Entry 7R4Q (electron microscopy, 3.60 A resolution); this record covers chains A and D of the 5 polymer chains in the assembly.

[Chain A]
Name: Spike glycoprotein
Organism: Severe acute respiratory syndrome coronavirus 2
UniProtKB: P0DTC2 (SPIKE_SARS2); numbering as in UniProt (aligned over 1-1208)
Chain sequence (1264 residues; each row starts with the number of its first residue):
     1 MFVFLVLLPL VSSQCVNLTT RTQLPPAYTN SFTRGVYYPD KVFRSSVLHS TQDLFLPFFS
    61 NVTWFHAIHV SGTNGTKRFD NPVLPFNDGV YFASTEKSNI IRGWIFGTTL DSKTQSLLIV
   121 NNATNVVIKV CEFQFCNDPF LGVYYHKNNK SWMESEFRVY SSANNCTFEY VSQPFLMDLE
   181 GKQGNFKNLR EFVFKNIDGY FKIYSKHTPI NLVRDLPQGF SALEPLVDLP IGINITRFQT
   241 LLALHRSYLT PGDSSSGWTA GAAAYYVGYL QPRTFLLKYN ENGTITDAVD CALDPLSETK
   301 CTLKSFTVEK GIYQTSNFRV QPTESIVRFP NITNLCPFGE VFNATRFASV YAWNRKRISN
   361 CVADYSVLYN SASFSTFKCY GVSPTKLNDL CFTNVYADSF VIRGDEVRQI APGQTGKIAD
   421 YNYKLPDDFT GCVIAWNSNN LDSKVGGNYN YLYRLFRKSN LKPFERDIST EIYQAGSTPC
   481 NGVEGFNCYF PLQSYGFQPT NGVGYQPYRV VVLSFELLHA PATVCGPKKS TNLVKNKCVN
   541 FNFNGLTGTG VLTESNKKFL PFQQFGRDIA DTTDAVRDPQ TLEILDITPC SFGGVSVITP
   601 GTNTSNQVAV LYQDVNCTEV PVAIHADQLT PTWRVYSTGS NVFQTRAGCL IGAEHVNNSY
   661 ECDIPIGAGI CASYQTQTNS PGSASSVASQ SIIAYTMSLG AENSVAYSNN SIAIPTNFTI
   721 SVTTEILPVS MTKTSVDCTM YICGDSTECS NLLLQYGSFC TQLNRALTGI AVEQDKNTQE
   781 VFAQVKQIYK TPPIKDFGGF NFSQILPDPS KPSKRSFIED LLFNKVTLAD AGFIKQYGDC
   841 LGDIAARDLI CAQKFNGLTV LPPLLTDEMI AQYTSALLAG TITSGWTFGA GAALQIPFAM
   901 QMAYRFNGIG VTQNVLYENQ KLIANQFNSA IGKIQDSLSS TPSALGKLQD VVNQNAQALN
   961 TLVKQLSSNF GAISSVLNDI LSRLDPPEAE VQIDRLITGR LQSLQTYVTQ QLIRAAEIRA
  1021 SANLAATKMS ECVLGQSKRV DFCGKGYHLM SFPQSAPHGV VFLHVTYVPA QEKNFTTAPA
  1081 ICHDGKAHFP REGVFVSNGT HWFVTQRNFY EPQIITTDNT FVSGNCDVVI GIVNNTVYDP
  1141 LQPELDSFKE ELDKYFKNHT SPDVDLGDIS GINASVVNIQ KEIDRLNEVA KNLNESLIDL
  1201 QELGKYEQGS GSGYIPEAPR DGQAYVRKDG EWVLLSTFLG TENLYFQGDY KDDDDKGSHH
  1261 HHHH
Disordered / not traced: 1-13, 71-75, 248-251, 519-520, 621-640, 675-690, 829-854, 1147-1264
Cystine bridges: C15-C136, C131-C166, C291-C301, C336-C361, C379-C432, C391-C525, C480-C488, C538-C590, C617-C649, C662-C671, C743-C749, C1032-C1043, C1082-C1126
Covalently attached groups: N-acetylglucosamine (NAG) linked to N61, N331, N343, N616, N657, N709, N717, N1098, N1134
Construct notes: variant G682 (Arg in P0DTC2), S683 (Arg in P0DTC2), S685 (Arg in P0DTC2), P942 (Ala in P0DTC2); engineered mutation P986 (Lys in P0DTC2), P987 (Val in P0DTC2); expression tag (1209-1264)
Residues lining bound ligands:
  - N-acetylglucosamine (NAG; 2-acetamido-2-deoxy-beta-D-glucopyranose), molecule 1: H146, N148, N149, S151
  - N-acetylglucosamine (NAG), molecule 2: N280, E281, N282
Swiss-Prot annotation at these positions:
  - region: N280 to C301 (Putative superantigen), R403 to D405 (Integrin-binding motif), N448 to F456 (Immunodominant HLA epitope recognized by the CD8+), P681, A684 (Putative superantigen), S816 to Y837 (Fusion peptide 1), K835 to F855 (Fusion peptide 2), D1163 to E1202 (Heptad repeat 2)
  - site: R815, S816 (Cleavage)
  - glycosylation: N17 (N-linked (GlcNAc...) (complex) asparagine), N61 (N-linked (GlcNAc...) (hybrid) asparagine), N74 (N-linked (GlcNAc...) (complex) asparagine), N122 (N-linked (GlcNAc...) (hybrid) asparagine), N149 (N-linked (GlcNAc...) (complex) asparagine), N165 (N-linked (GlcNAc...) (complex) asparagine), N234 (N-linked (GlcNAc...) (high mannose) asparagine), N282 (N-linked (GlcNAc...) (complex) asparagine), T323 (O-linked (GalNAc) threonine), S325 (O-linked (HexNAc...) serine), N331 (N-linked (GlcNAc...) (complex) asparagine), N343 (N-linked (GlcNAc...) (complex) asparagine), N603 (N-linked (GlcNAc...) (hybrid) asparagine), N616 (N-linked (GlcNAc...) (complex) asparagine), N657 (N-linked (GlcNAc...) (complex) asparagine), T676 (O-linked (GlcNAc...) threonine), T678 (O-linked (GlcNAc...) threonine), N709 (N-linked (GlcNAc...) (high mannose) asparagine), N717 (N-linked (GlcNAc...) (hybrid) asparagine), N801 (N-linked (GlcNAc...) (hybrid) asparagine) and 6 more in UniProt
What the authors report for this chain:
  - mutagenesis - N501Y: unchanged binding to Camel-derived nanobody 1.29 (chain D)
  - mutagenesis - E484K: abolished binding to 2.15
  - mutagenesis - E484K: unchanged binding to 1.10
  - mutagenesis - L452R/T478K: abolished binding to 1.10
  - mutagenesis - L452R/T478K: unchanged binding to 2.15

[Chain D]
Name: Camel-derived nanobody 1.29
Organism: Camelus dromedarius
Notes: antibody fragment or engineered binder
Chain sequence (126 residues; each row starts with the number of its first residue):
     1 QVQLVESGGG SVQAGGSLRL SCAASGYTIN TDAVAWFRQA PGKGDERVAV IYTGSGNTNY
    61 ADSVKGRFTI SQDNAKNTVY LQMNSLKPED TALYYCASGY YGASGYDFNN WGQGTQVTVS
   121 SALVPR
Disordered / not traced: 121-126
Cystine bridges: C22-C96

[How chain A and chain D interact]
Residue-residue contacts (9; chain A residue first):
  A372(A) with S63(D)
  S375(A) with R47(D), hydrogen bond
  D405(A) with Y106(D)
  R408(A) with A103(D)
  N437(A) with G44(D); D45(D)
  N440(A) with G42(D)
  V503(A) with D45(D)
  Q506(A) with D45(D)
Also at the interface, not in a pair above, chain A (9 interface residues in all): Y508
Also at the interface, not in a pair above, chain D (8 interface residues in all): S104
Interface features reported in the paper:
  - epitope / paratope residues, chain A: S375(A)

[Overview]
Chain A and chain D form an interface of 9 and 8 residues respectively, with 1 hydrogen bond. The
hydrogen-bonded pair is S375(A)-R47(D). Chain A binds N-acetylglucosamine. The paper reports that E484K of
chain A abolishes binding to 2.15; the epitope/paratope residue S375(A); 3 substitutions were tested in all.
Chain A is Spike glycoprotein (Severe acute respiratory syndrome coronavirus 2) and chain D is Camel-derived
nanobody 1.29 (Camelus dromedarius); the structure, The SARS-CoV-2 spike in complex with the 1.29 neutralizing
nanobody, was determined by electron microscopy together with 7R4I and 7R4R from the same study.
